1ETH - chains A and C of the 3 polymer chains in the assembly; structure by X-ray diffraction, 2.80 A resolution.

Chain A (and C):
Molecule: Triacylglycerol acyl-hydrolase
From: Sus scrofa
Notes: EC 3.1.1.3; chain C of this document is another copy of the same molecule, construct and numbering; everything in this record applies to it too
Reference sequence: P00591 (LIPP_PIG); aligned to UniProt positions 1-448 over residues 1-448 (the alignment contains insertions or deletions, so no single offset holds)
Chain sequence (448 residues; each row starts with the number of its first residue):
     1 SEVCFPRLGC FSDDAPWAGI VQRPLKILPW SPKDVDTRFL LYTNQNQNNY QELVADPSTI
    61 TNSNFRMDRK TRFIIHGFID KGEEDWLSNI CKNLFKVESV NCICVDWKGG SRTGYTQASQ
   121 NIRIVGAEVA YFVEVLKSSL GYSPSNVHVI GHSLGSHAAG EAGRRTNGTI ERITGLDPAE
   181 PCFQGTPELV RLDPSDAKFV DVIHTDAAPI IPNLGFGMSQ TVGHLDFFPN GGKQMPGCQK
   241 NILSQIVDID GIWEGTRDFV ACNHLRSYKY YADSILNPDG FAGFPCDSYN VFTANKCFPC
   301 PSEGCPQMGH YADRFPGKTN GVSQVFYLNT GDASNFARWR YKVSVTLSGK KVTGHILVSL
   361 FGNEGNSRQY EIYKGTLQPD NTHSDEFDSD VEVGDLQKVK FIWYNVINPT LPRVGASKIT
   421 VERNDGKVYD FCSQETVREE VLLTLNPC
Disulfide bonds: Cys4-Cys10, Cys91-Cys102, Cys238-Cys262, Cys286-Cys297, Cys300-Cys305, Cys432-Cys448
Glycans and other covalent adducts: glycan linked to Asn167
Bound ions: Ca2+: Glu188, Arg191, Asp193, Asp196
Swiss-Prot annotation at these positions:
  - active site: Ser153 (Nucleophile), Asp177 (Charge relay system), His264 (Charge relay system)
  - binding site (Ca(2+)): Glu188, Arg191, Asp193, Asp196
  - glycosylation: Asn167 (N-linked (GlcNAc...) asparagine)
Reported in the primary citation:
  - catalytic residues: Ser153, Asp177, His264
  - Ca2+ coordination: Glu188, Arg191, Asp193, Asp196
  - post-translational modification sites: Asn167
  - binding site for beta-mercaptoethanol: Cys182
  - contacts within the chain: Arg368-Asp390
  - conformationally variable residues (domain motion, loop rearrangement, side-chain flip): Gly77 to Trp86, Cys238 to Cys262, His264, Ser334, Asn335
  - binding site for (hydroxyethyloxy)tri(ethyloxy)octane: Gly77, Trp86, Ser153

Chain A / chain C interface:
Contacting residue pairs - 6 pairs, chain A then chain C:
  Thr319(A) with Thr319(C); Asn320(C); Gly321(C)
  Asn320(A) with Thr319(C)
  Gly321(A) with Thr319(C)
  Val322(A) with Val322(C), hydrophobic

Overview:
The chain A/chain C interface involves 4 residues from each chain. The Ca2+ site is built by Glu188(A),
Arg191(A), Asp193(A) and Asp196(A). Curated annotation (UniProt) lists 3 active-site residues and 4
Ca2+-binding residues on chain A. From the paper: catalytic residues Ser153(A), Asp177(A) and His264(A); a
binding site for (hydroxyethyloxy)tri(ethyloxy)octane at Gly77(A), Trp86(A) and Ser153(A).
Both chains are Triacylglycerol acyl-hydrolase (Sus scrofa). Entry 1ETH (Triacylglycerol lipase/colipase
complex) was determined by X-ray diffraction.
